Entry 9O62 (electron microscopy, 2.03 A resolution); this record covers chains E and K of the 14 polymer chains in the assembly.

# Chain E (and K)
Molecule: R-phycoerythrin class I alpha subunit
From: Pyropia tenera
Notes: chain K of this document is another copy of the same molecule, construct and numbering; everything in this record applies to it too
UniProtKB: A0A1C9C9A7 (A0A1C9C9A7_9FLOR); numbering as in UniProt (aligned over 1-164)
Amino-acid sequence (164 residues; numbered 1 to 164; the number before each row is that of its first residue):
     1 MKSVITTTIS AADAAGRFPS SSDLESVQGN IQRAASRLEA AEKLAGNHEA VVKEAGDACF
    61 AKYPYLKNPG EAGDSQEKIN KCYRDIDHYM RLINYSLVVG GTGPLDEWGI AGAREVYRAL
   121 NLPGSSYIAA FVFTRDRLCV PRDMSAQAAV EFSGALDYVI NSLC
Sequence notes: conflict Pro-64 (Ser in A0A1C9C9A7), Gly-109 (Cys in A0A1C9C9A7), Ala-119 (Thr in A0A1C9C9A7), Gly-124 (Ser in A0A1C9C9A7), Ile-128 (Val in A0A1C9C9A7), Ala-149 (Gly in A0A1C9C9A7), Phe-152 (Tyr in A0A1C9C9A7), Ser-153 (Gly in A0A1C9C9A7), Gly-154 (Ala in A0A1C9C9A7)
Residues lining bound ligands:
  - phycoerythrobilin (PEB), molecule 1: Ser-21, Leu-24, Glu-25, Gln-28
  - phycoerythrobilin (PEB), molecule 2: Arg-33, Gln-147, Val-150, Glu-151
  - phycoerythrobilin (PEB), molecule 3: Lys-43, Leu-44, Asn-47, Ala-50, Val-51, Glu-54, Thr-134, Arg-137, Leu-138, Cys-139, Arg-142, Asp-143, Met-144, Phe-152
  - phycoerythrobilin (PEB), molecule 4: Cys-59, Phe-60, Leu-66, Ala-72, Gly-73, Lys-78, Lys-81, Cys-82, Arg-84, Asp-85, His-88, Tyr-89, Leu-92, Trp-108, Gly-109, Val-116, Tyr-117, Leu-120, Leu-122, Pro-123, Ser-126, Tyr-127

# How chain E and chain K interact
Residue-residue contacts - 49 pairs, chain E then chain K:
  Lys-2(E) with Arg-17(K); Ser-20(K); Ser-22(K)
  Ser-3(E) with Ser-22(K)
  Val-4(E) with Ser-22(K); Glu-25(K); Ser-26(K)
  Thr-7(E) with Ala-11(K)
  Ala-11(E) with Thr-7(K)
  Arg-17(E) with Lys-2(K); Thr-102(K), hydrogen bond; Asp-106(K), salt bridge; Tyr-158(K), hydrogen bond
  Ser-20(E) with Lys-2(K); Thr-102(K)
  Ser-21(E) with Gly-100(K); Gly-101(K); Glu-151(K)
  Ser-22(E) with Lys-2(K); Ser-3(K); Val-4(K); Gly-100(K), hydrogen bond (backbone-backbone)
  Glu-25(E) with Val-4(K); Gly-29(K); Asn-30(K); Arg-33(K); Ala-34(K); Arg-37(K), salt bridge; Gly-100(K)
  Ser-26(E) with Val-4(K); Ser-26(K)
  Gln-28(E) with Gln-32(K)
  Gly-29(E) with Glu-25(K); Gly-29(K)
  Asn-30(E) with Glu-25(K)
  Gln-32(E) with Gln-28(K); Gln-32(K)
  Arg-33(E) with Glu-25(K)
  Arg-37(E) with Glu-25(K), salt bridge
  Gly-100(E) with Ser-21(K), hydrogen bond (backbone-side chain); Ser-22(K), hydrogen bond (backbone-backbone); Glu-25(K)
  Gly-101(E) with Ser-21(K)
  Thr-102(E) with Arg-17(K), hydrogen bond; Ser-20(K)
  Asp-106(E) with Arg-17(K), salt bridge
  Glu-151(E) with Ser-21(K); Glu-25(K)
  Tyr-158(E) with Arg-17(K), hydrogen bond
Other interface residues (no listed pair), chain E (24 interface residues in all): Asp-23
Other interface residues (no listed pair), chain K (25 interface residues in all): Asp-23

# Summary
Chain E and chain K form an interface of 24 and 25 residues respectively; the contacts include 7 hydrogen
bonds and 4 salt bridges. Polar pairs include Arg-17(E)/Asp-106(K), Glu-25(E)/Arg-37(K) and
Arg-17(E)/Thr-102(K). Chain E binds 4 copies of phycoerythrobilin.
Chain E and chain K are both R-phycoerythrin class I alpha subunit (Pyropia tenera); the structure, 1C5H TCR
bound to R-phycoerythrin, was determined by electron microscopy, deposited together with 9MGB, 9MKO, 9O60 and
9O61.
